9MLA - chains D and E of the 12 polymer chains in the assembly; structure by electron microscopy, 2.24 A resolution.

== Chain D (and E) ==
Protein: Transmembrane protein, Fibritin
Source organism: Homo sapiens
Notes: chain E of this document is another copy of the same molecule, construct and numbering; everything in this record applies to it too
UniProtKB: chimeric construct of P61570, P10104: residues 466-632 from P61570 (ENK25_HUMAN) positions 466-632 (same numbers); residues 651-676 from P10104 positions 459-484 (UniProt number = residue number - 192)
Chain sequence (253 residues; each row starts with the number of its first residue):
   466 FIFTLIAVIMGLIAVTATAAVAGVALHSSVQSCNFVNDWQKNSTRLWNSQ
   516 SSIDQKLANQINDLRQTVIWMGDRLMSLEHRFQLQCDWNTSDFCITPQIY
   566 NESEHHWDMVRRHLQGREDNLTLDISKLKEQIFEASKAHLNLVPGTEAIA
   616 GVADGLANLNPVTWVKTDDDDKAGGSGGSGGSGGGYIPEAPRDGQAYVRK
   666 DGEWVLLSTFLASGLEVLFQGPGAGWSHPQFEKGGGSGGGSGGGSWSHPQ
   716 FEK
Disordered / not traced: 621-718
Construct notes: conflict Ala484 (Gly in P61570), Glu599 (Lys in P61570), Leu671 (Phe479 in P10104); engineered mutation Cys498 (Val in P61570); linker (633-650); expression tag (677-718)
Disulfide bonds: Cys551-Cys559
Covalent attachments: N-acetylglucosamine (NAG) linked to Asn507, Asn554, Asn585; glycan linked to Asn566
From the paper describing this entry:
  - contacts within the chain: His492-Trp572 (hydrogen bond), Ser493-Trp572 (hydrogen bond), His492-Arg576 (hydrogen bond), Ser493-Arg576
  - self-association interface (contacts with another copy of this molecule): Leu529 to Gln548
  - mutagenesis - L529P: increased expression
  - post-translational modification sites: Asn566
  - conformationally variable residues (order/disorder transition): Arg546 to Asn566

== Interface between chain D and chain E ==
Contacting residue pairs (53):
  Leu529(D) - Leu529(E)  hydrophobic
  Arg530(D) - Ile526(E)  hydrogen bond (side chain-backbone)
  Arg530(D) - Asn527(E)  hydrogen bond (side chain-backbone)
  Val533(D) - Phe466(E)
  Val533(D) - Thr532(E)
  Val533(D) - Met536(E)  hydrophobic
  Ile534(D) - Phe466(E)  hydrophobic
  Ile534(D) - Ile518(E)
  Ile534(D) - Ala523(E)  hydrophobic
  Met536(D) - Met536(E)  hydrophobic
  Gly537(D) - Ile518(E)
  Gly537(D) - Met536(E)
  Asp538(D) - Ile518(E)
  Leu540(D) - Met536(E)
  Leu540(D) - Arg539(E)
  Leu540(D) - Leu540(E)  hydrophobic
  Met541(D) - Phe468(E)  hydrophobic
  Met541(D) - Gln515(E)
  Met541(D) - Ser516(E)
  Met541(D) - Ser517(E)
  Leu543(D) - Leu543(E)  hydrophobic
  Glu544(D) - Arg539(E)  salt bridge
  Glu544(D) - Leu543(E)
  His545(D) - Trp512(E)  hydrogen bond (side chain-backbone)
  His545(D) - Asn513(E)
  His545(D) - Gln515(E)
  Phe547(D) - Arg546(E)
  Phe547(D) - Phe547(E)  hydrophobic
  Gln548(D) - Thr509(E)
  Gln548(D) - Asn513(E)  hydrogen bond
  Gln548(D) - Arg546(E)
  Gln548(D) - Ser556(E)
  Gln548(D) - Asp557(E)
  Glu583(D) - Ser517(E)
  Asp589(D) - Ala472(E)
  Ile590(D) - Ser516(E)
  Ser591(D) - Ala472(E)
  Ser591(D) - Ser514(E)  hydrogen bond (side chain-backbone)
  Ser591(D) - Ser516(E)
  Lys594(D) - Asn513(E)
  Lys594(D) - Gln515(E)  hydrogen bond (side chain-backbone)
  Glu595(D) - Val473(E)
  Glu595(D) - Ile474(E)  hydrogen bond (side chain-backbone)
  Glu595(D) - Arg510(E)
  Glu595(D) - Ser514(E)
  Phe598(D) - Thr509(E)
  Phe598(D) - Arg510(E)
  Phe598(D) - Asp557(E)
  Glu599(D) - Arg510(E)  salt bridge
  Lys602(D) - Asp557(E)
  Ala603(D) - Trp553(E)
  Ala603(D) - Ser556(E)  hydrogen bond (backbone-side chain)
  His604(D) - Asn554(E)
Other interface residues (no listed pair), chain D (28 interface residues in all): Lys592, Leu607, Val608
Other interface residues (no listed pair), chain E (33 interface residues in all): Leu470, Lys506, Asn524, Val533

== Summary ==
28 residues of chain D face 33 of chain E across their interface; the contacts include 8 hydrogen bonds and 2
salt bridges. Polar pairs include Glu544(D)-Arg539(E), Glu599(D)-Arg510(E) and Arg530(D)-Ile526(E). Covalently
linked N-acetylglucosamine: at Asn507(D), Asn554(D) and Asn585(D). From the paper: L529P of chain D increases
expression; a modification site at Asn566(D).
Both chains are Transmembrane protein, Fibritin (Homo sapiens). Entry 9MLA (Pre-fusion HERV-K Envelope Protein
Trimer Ectodomain in complex with Kenv-6 Fab) was determined by electron microscopy, deposited together with
9MLK and 9O4F.
